8I13 - chains A and H of the 6 polymer chains in the assembly; structure by electron microscopy, 6.90 A resolution (low resolution: residue-level contacts below are approximate; hydrogen-bond / salt-bridge calls are withheld).

[Chain A]
Molecule: Structural maintenance of chromosomes protein 5
Organism: Saccharomyces cerevisiae
Reference sequence: A0A6V8S000 (A0A6V8S000_YEASX); residues 1-1093 here = UniProt positions 1-1093
Chain sequence (1093 residues; each row starts with the number of its first residue):
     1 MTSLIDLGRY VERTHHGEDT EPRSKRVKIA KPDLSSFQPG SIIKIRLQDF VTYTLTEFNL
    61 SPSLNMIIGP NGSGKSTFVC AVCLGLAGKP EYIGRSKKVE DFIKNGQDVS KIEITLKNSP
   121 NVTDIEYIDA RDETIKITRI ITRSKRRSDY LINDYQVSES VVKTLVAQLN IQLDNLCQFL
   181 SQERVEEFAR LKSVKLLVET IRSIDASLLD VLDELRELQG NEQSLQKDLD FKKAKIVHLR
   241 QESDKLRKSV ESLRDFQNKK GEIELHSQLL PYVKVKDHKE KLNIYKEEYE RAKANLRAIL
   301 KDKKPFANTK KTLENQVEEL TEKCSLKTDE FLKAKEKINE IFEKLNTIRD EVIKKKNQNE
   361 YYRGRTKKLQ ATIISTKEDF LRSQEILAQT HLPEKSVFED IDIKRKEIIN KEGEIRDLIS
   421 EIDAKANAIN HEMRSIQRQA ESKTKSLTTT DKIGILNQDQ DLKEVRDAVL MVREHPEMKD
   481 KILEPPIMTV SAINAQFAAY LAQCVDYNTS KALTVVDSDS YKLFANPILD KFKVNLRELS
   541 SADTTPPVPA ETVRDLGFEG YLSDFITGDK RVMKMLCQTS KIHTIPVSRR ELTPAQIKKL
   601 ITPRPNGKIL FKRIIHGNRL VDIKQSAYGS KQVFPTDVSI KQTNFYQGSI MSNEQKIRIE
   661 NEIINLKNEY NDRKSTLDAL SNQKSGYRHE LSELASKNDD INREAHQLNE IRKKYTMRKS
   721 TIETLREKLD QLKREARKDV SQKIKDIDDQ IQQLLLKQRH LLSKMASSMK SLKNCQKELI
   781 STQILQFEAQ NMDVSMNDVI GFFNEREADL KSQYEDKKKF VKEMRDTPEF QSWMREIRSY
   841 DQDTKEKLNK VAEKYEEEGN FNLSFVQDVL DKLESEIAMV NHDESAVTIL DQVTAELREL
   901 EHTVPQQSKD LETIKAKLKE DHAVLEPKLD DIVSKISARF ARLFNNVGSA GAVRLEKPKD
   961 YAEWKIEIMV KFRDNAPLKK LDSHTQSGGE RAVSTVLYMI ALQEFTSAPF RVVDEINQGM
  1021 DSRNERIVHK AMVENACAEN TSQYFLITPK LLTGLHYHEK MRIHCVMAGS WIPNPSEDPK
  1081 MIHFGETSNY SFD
Disordered / not traced: 1-31, 262-267, 1066-1093

[Chain H]
Molecule: Non-structural maintenance of chromosomes element 4
Organism: Saccharomyces cerevisiae
Reference sequence: A0A6L0Z6W9 (A0A6L0Z6W9_YEASX); residue numbers follow UniProt; this construct covers 1-402
Chain sequence (402 residues; numbered 1 to 402; the number before each row is that of its first residue):
     1 MSSTVISRKR RNSTVTEPDS SGETRKQKKS RSDEKSSSSK DGDPQLEFKV LQGYRDLESE
    61 MHKGRAQVTR TGDIGVAMDN LNAVDSLFNK VIGIKNNGLF AHDARAMVSI SELAQISVRN
   121 LKFDDSRSMV NLENIVNSLK RYMLKEHFKL NNIAENRNDL TLAADEQSAA DQQEESDGDI
   181 DRTPDDNHTD KATSSFKATS MRHSYLQQFS HYNEFSQFNW FRIGALYNTI SKNAPITDHL
   241 MGPLSIEKKP RVLTQRRRNN DQVGEKITAE KITQHSLNST QQETTPEQVK KCFKKLSKKL
   301 GPEGSINLFK FIIDPNSFSR SIENLFYTSF LIKEGKLLME HDEEGLPTIK IKQSISHTDS
   361 RSKEIERQRR RAAHQNHIIF QMDMPTWRKL IKKYNITSPF LD
Disordered / not traced: 1-38, 160-198, 247-291

[Interface between chain A and chain H]
Contacting residue pairs (49):
  Tyr53(A) with Gln381(H); Asp383(H)
  Glu57(A) with Ile322(H)
  Asn59(A) with Ser319(H)
  Ile67(A) with Phe326(H)
  Ile68(A) with Phe326(H)
  Gly69(A) with Phe326(H)
  Pro70(A) with Ser329(H)
  Ser73(A) with Phe326(H)
  Asp1021(A) with Ser360(H); Arg361(H); Glu364(H); Arg367(H)
  Ser1022(A) with Arg367(H)
  Arg1023(A) with His357(H); Ser360(H); Lys363(H); Arg367(H)
  Asn1024(A) with Ser360(H); Arg361(H)
  Lys1050(A) with Lys333(H); Arg371(H)
  Leu1051(A) with Tyr327(H); Lys333(H); Glu334(H)
  Leu1052(A) with Glu334(H); Arg367(H)
  Thr1053(A) with Tyr327(H); Glu334(H); Lys336(H)
  Gly1054(A) with Lys294(H)
  Leu1055(A) with Lys294(H)
  Tyr1057(A) with Cys292(H); Phe293(H); Lys294(H); Tyr327(H)
  His1058(A) with Cys292(H)
  Met1061(A) with Cys292(H)
  Arg1062(A) with Arg320(H); Glu323(H); Asp402(H)
  Ile1063(A) with Ile322(H); Glu323(H); Leu401(H)
  His1064(A) with Ile322(H); Glu323(H); Phe326(H)
  Cys1065(A) with Ile322(H); Phe326(H)
Other interface residues (no listed pair), chain A (26 interface residues in all): Lys75
Other interface residues (no listed pair), chain H (27 interface residues in all): Asn324, Ser356, Met382

[In short]
26 residues of chain A and 27 residues of chain H are in contact.
Chain A is Structural maintenance of chromosomes protein 5 and chain H is Non-structural maintenance of
chromosomes element 4, both from Saccharomyces cerevisiae; the structure, Cryo-EM structure of 6-subunit
Smc5/6, was determined by electron microscopy, deposited together with 7YLM, 7YMD, 7YQH, 8HQS, 8I21, 8I4U and
6 further entries.
